PDB entry 3C6P | X-ray diffraction, 2.70 A resolution | chains A and B

== Chain A ==
Molecule: SKP1-like protein 1A
From: Arabidopsis thaliana
UniProt: Q39255 (SKP1A_ARATH); residues 1-160 here = UniProt positions 1-160
Chain sequence (160 residues; numbered 1 to 160; the number before each row is that of its first residue):
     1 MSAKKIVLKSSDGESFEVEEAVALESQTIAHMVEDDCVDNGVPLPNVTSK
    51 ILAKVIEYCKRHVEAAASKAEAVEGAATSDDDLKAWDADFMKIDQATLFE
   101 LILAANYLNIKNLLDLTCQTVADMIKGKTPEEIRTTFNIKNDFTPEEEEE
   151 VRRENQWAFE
Not modelled in the structure: 1-7, 11-19, 31-42, 59-100

== Chain B ==
Molecule: Transport inhibitor response 1
From: Arabidopsis thaliana
UniProt: Q570C0 (TIR1_ARATH); residues 1-594 here = UniProt positions 1-594
Chain sequence (594 residues; numbered 1 to 594; the number before each row is that of its first residue):
     1 MQKRIALSFPEEVLEHVFSFIQLDKDRNSVSLVCKSWYEIERWCRRKVFI
    51 GNCYAVSPATVIRRFPKVRSVELKGKPHFADFNLVPDGWGGYVYPWIEAM
   101 SSSYTWLEEIRLKRMVVTDDCLELIAKSFKNFKVLVLSSCEGFSTDGLAA
   151 IAATCRNLKELDLRESDVDDVSGHWLSHFPDTYTSLVSLNISCLASEVSF
   201 SALERLVTRCPNLKSLKLNRAVPLEKLATLLQRAPQLEELGTGGYTAEVR
   251 PDVYSGLSVALSGCKELRCLSGFWDAVPAYLPAVYSVCSRLTTLNLSYAT
   301 VQSYDLVKLLCQCPKLQRLWVLDYIEDAGLEVLASTCKDLRELRVFPSEP
   351 FVMEPNVALTEQGLVSVSMGCPKLESVLYFCRQMTNAALITIARNRPNMT
   401 RFRLCIIEPKAPDYLTLEPLDIGFGAIVEHCKDLRRLSLSGLLTDKVFEY
   451 IGTYAKKMEMLSVAFAGDSDLGMHHVLSGCDSLRKLEIRDCPFGDKALLA
   501 NASKLETMRSLWMSSCSVSFGACKLLGQKMPKLNVEVIDERGAPDSRPES
   551 CPVERVFIYRTVAGPRFDMPGFVWNMDQDSTMRFSRQIITTNGL
Not modelled in the structure: 1-9, 577-594
Residues lining bound ligands:
  - (2S)-2-(1H-indol-3-yl)pentanoic acid (2S3): His78, Phe79, Phe82, Leu378, Phe380, Arg403, Leu404, Cys405, Arg436, Ser438, Leu439, Ser462, Val463, Ala464, Glu487, Arg489
  - inositol hexakisphosphate (IHP): Phe49, Lys74, His78, Asp81, Lys113, Arg114, Arg344, Arg401, Arg403, Arg436, Met460, Arg484, Lys485, Arg509
UniProt features mapped onto this chain:
  - region (Interaction with auxin-responsive proteins): Asp81, Phe82, Pro347 to Val352, Cys405 to Pro409, Ala464, Phe465
  - binding site (1D-myo-inositol hexakisphosphate): Lys74, Lys113, Arg114, Arg344, Arg401 to Arg403, Arg436, Arg484, Lys485, Arg509
  - binding site ((indol-3-yl)acetate): Arg403, Ser438, Leu439
  - site (Interaction with auxin-responsive proteins): Ser139, Glu165, Phe380, Arg489

== Chain A / chain B interface ==
Pairs across the interface (63):
  Asn106(A) - Val13(B)
  Leu114(A) - His16(B)
  Asp115(A) - His16(B)  salt bridge
  Asp115(A) - Phe20(B)
  Cys118(A) - Val13(B)  hydrophobic
  Cys118(A) - His16(B)
  Cys118(A) - Val17(B)
  Cys118(A) - Phe20(B)
  Gln119(A) - Phe20(B)
  Val121(A) - Val17(B)  hydrophobic
  Ala122(A) - Val17(B)
  Ala122(A) - Phe20(B)  hydrophobic
  Ala122(A) - Ile21(B)
  Ile125(A) - Val17(B)  hydrophobic
  Ile125(A) - Ile21(B)  hydrophobic
  Ile125(A) - Val30(B)  hydrophobic
  Lys126(A) - Phe20(B)
  Lys126(A) - Asp26(B)
  Gly127(A) - Asp26(B)  hydrogen bond (backbone-side chain)
  Lys128(A) - Ser29(B)  hydrogen bond (backbone-side chain)
  Thr129(A) - Ser29(B)
  Pro130(A) - Ser29(B)
  Pro130(A) - Leu32(B)
  Ile133(A) - Ser29(B)
  Ile133(A) - Val33(B)  hydrophobic
  Ile133(A) - Trp37(B)  hydrophobic
  Arg134(A) - Leu32(B)  hydrogen bond (side chain-backbone)
  Arg134(A) - Val33(B)  hydrogen bond (side chain-backbone)
  Phe137(A) - Trp37(B)  hydrophobic
  Ile139(A) - Cys34(B)  hydrophobic
  Ile139(A) - Trp37(B)
  Asp142(A) - Cys34(B)
  Asp142(A) - Lys35(B)  hydrogen bond (side chain-backbone)
  Phe143(A) - Cys34(B)
  Phe143(A) - Lys35(B)
  Glu148(A) - Leu32(B)
  Val151(A) - Leu32(B)  hydrophobic
  Val151(A) - Tyr38(B)  hydrophobic
  Val151(A) - Arg64(B)
  Arg152(A) - Leu32(B)
  Arg153(A) - Lys532(B)
  Glu154(A) - Thr60(B)
  Glu154(A) - Arg64(B)  salt bridge
  Asn155(A) - Asn28(B)  hydrogen bond (side chain-backbone)
  Asn155(A) - Ser31(B)  hydrogen bond
  Asn155(A) - Leu32(B)
  Asn155(A) - Arg64(B)  hydrogen bond
  Gln156(A) - Arg560(B)  hydrogen bond (backbone-side chain)
  Trp157(A) - Ala55(B)
  Trp157(A) - Glu506(B)
  Trp157(A) - Arg560(B)
  Trp157(A) - Thr561(B)
  Trp157(A) - Val562(B)  hydrophobic
  Ala158(A) - Phe49(B)
  Ala158(A) - Ile50(B)
  Ala158(A) - Val56(B)  hydrophobic
  Phe159(A) - Phe49(B)
  Phe159(A) - Val61(B)  hydrophobic
  Phe159(A) - Arg64(B)
  Phe159(A) - Phe65(B)  hydrophobic
  Glu160(A) - Lys25(B)
  Glu160(A) - Asn28(B)  hydrogen bond
  Glu160(A) - Phe49(B)
Other interface residues (no listed pair), chain A (32 interface residues in all): Ile102, Lys140
Other interface residues (no listed pair), chain B (33 interface residues in all): Asp24, Arg45, Arg509

== Overview ==
The interface between chain A and chain B involves 32 residues on one side and 33 on the other; the contacts
include 10 hydrogen bonds and 2 salt bridges. Polar contacts include Asp115(A)-His16(B), Glu154(A)-Arg64(B)
and Gly127(A)-Asp26(B). Ligands of chain B: inositol hexakisphosphate and (2S)-2-(1H-indol-3-yl)pentanoic
acid.
Here chain A is SKP1-like protein 1A and chain B is Transport inhibitor response 1, both from Arabidopsis
thaliana. Entry 3C6P (Small molecule agonists and antagonists of F-box protein-substrate interactions in auxin
perception and signaling) was determined by X-ray diffraction, deposited together with 3C6O.
